8T4L - chains A and L of the 18 polymer chains in the assembly; structure by electron microscopy, 3.20 A resolution.

[Chain A]
Molecule: MD65 N332-GT5 SOSIP gp120
From: Human immunodeficiency virus 1
Amino-acid sequence (481 residues; row label = number of the first residue in the row; note: 14 numbers in that range are skipped by the numbering (no residue carries them; nothing is unmodelled there); a row labelled like 184A-184K holds insertion residues (184A, then the next letters in order)):
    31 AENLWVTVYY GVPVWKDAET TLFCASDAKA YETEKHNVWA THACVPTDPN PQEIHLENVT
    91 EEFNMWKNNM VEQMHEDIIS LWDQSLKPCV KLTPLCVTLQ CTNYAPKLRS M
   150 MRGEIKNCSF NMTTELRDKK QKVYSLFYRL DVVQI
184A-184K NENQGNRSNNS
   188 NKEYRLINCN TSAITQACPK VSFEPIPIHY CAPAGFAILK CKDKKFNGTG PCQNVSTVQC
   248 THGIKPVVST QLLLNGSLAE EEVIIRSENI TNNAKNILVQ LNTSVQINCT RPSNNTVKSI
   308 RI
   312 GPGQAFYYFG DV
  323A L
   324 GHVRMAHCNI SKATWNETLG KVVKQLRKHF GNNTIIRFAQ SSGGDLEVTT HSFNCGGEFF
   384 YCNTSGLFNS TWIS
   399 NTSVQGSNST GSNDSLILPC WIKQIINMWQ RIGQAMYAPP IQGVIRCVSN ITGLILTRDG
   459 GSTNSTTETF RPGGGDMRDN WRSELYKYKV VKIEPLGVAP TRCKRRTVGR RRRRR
Unresolved in the structure: 31-32, 58-65, 184A-184K, 399-411, 458-462, 505-513
Cystine bridges: Cys54-Cys74, Cys119-Cys205, Cys126-Cys196, Cys131-Cys157, Cys218-Cys247, Cys228-Cys239, Cys296-Cys331, Cys378-Cys445, Cys385-Cys418
Glycans and other covalent adducts: N-acetylglucosamine (NAG) linked to Asn88, Asn156, Asn160, Asn197, Asn234, Asn241, Asn262, Asn276, Asn289, Asn295, Asn301, Asn332, Asn386, Asn448
Reported in the primary citation:
  - post-translational modification sites: Asn332

[Chain L]
Molecule: RM_N332_07 light chain Fv
From: Macaca mulatta
Amino-acid sequence (110 residues; numbered 2 to 107 plus 4 insertion-coded residues; the number before each row is that of its first residue; a row labelled like 27A-27B holds insertion residues (27A, then the next letters in order)):
     2 QPVLTQPPSV SGAPGQRVTI SCSGSS
27A-27B SN
    28 IGGYHVQWYQ QLPGTAPKLL IYESNKRPSG ISDRFSASQF GTSASLTITG LQSEDEADYY
    88 CQSYDSSV
95A-95B SA
    96 QVFGGGTRLT VL
Unresolved in the structure: 2-3, 106-107
Cystine bridges: Cys23-Cys88

[Interface between chain A and chain L]
Pairs across the interface (10; chain A residue first):
  Pro136(A) with Gly30(L)
  Lys137(A) with Gly30(L); Tyr31(L); His32(L); Ser51(L); Gln66(L)
  Arg139(A) with Tyr31(L); Tyr91(L)
  Arg151(A) with Gly30(L), hydrogen bond (side chain-backbone); Tyr31(L)
Also at the interface, not in a pair above, chain A (5 interface residues in all): Leu138
Also at the interface, not in a pair above, chain L (8 interface residues in all): Ile28, Gly29

[Summary]
5 residues of chain A and 8 residues of chain L are in contact, with 1 hydrogen bond. The hydrogen-bonded pair
is Arg151(A)-Gly30(L). Covalently linked N-acetylglucosamine: at Asn88(A), Asn156(A), Asn160(A), Asn197(A),
Asn234(A) and Asn241(A) and 8 more. The paper reports a modification site at Asn332(A).
Chain A is MD65 N332-GT5 SOSIP gp120 (Human immunodeficiency virus 1) and chain L is RM_N332_07 light chain Fv
(Macaca mulatta); the structure, MD65 N332-GT5 SOSIP in complex with RM_N332_07 Fab and RM20A3 Fab, was
determined by electron microscopy (same publication as 8T49, 8T4B, 8T4D and 8T4K).
